8PTW - chains CT and CW of the 4 polymer chains in the assembly; structure by electron microscopy, 2.91 A resolution.

== Chain CT ==
Name: Pre-rRNA-processing protein IPI3
Source organism: Thermochaetoides thermophila DSM 1495
UniProt: G0S1T5 (G0S1T5_CHATD); residue numbers follow UniProt; this construct covers 1-437
Sequence (437 residues; each row starts with the number of its first residue):
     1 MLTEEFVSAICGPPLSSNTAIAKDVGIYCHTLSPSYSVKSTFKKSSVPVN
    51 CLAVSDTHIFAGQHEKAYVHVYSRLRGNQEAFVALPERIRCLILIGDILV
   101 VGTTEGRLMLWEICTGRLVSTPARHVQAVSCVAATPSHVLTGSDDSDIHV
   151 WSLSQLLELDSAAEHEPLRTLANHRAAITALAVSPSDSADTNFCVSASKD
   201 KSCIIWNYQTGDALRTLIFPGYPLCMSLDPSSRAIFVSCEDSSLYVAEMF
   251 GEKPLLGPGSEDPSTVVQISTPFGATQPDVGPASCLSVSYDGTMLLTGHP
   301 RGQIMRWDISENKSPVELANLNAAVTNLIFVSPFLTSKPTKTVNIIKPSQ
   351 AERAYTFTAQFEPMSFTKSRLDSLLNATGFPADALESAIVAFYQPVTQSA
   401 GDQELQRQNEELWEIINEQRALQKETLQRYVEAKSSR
Disordered / not traced: 394-437

== Chain CW ==
Name: Pre-rRNA-processing protein RIX1
Source organism: Thermochaetoides thermophila DSM 1495
UniProt: G0S5R0 (G0S5R0_CHATD); numbering as in UniProt (aligned over 1-781)
Sequence (781 residues; each row starts with the number of its first residue):
     1 MTAPPDLRVVCHRLASTPVDSLPRLCPLLINHVLRCGGPLSEPQDAKGKD
    51 RTSETAMLVHKFRTHITSLLTGKSPAGRFTAVCLIKAVIDVGGWESLRSA
   101 EPWIRGLIGVLQKPDPLSSKELSIVTLTKLYILLQDYQTLIREMATPTLP
   151 GYATACLQLIKPPASGRPLKVPLNFVDTVAWSLSKLVVLYSTTMRPFSGQ
   201 IKSALRPYIAPTSSDNVVVPQSLKENSRNLLILLTYTAPKNGSSDEWVKA
   251 IRATILDCHTTADQVFRAVRESWESTTGYHIQPVNATGEPSGGGDSVDEL
   301 PPWSGLQAGAERLTGLLEYLTAYFNNPTRAPVNVPLGELLDLTTRLTLVI
   351 PPSLGAEDSIETNPAIGRDEKAELWSALPDIHHAVLRLHCAIIRRLEANA
   401 IPLATDIIDQMVRVSTASKQLPSVRETAYILAKEILLLAGSTLPKLTVDI
   451 LIPLIQSSCHDILTAAGHAQPAQSQSSVPVTASKQQKSSSPALTNADAFL
   501 PGQSSSSTPKTSTASPVSQAASALLPTFFTHLPQKHLPPDIRGLLDRTAI
   551 LSHNQSAMLASCLHPYRDSRGRYYPSILPFLVRRFPRDESVEVLRSNLVK
   601 VGGSDASRGWDLSNGVTRDISYGREFAQEMISEEKGVVKEDETFAKEIEP
   651 VKSTAKPATSANAWGVEMELDVEHVNVAPIPETTNPFATVVGTTSQPSTL
   701 IQPACPSSPLKRKSDAEEFDEGSRPKRVDTGKAVSHPQMAVISSVPKPEE
   751 DKSDESSDSEGSVQIDMTLEDDEEDEEEEDE
Disordered / not traced: 1, 45-51, 470-511, 597-781

== Interface between chain CT and chain CW ==
Residue-residue contacts (29; chain CT residue first):
  Met1(CT) - Arg547(CW)
  Met1(CT) - Ile550(CW)  hydrophobic
  Pro185(CT) - Pro586(CW)  hydrophobic
  Pro185(CT) - Arg587(CW)  hydrogen bond (backbone-side chain)
  Pro185(CT) - Arg595(CW)
  Ser186(CT) - Glu592(CW)  hydrogen bond
  Ser186(CT) - Arg595(CW)
  Asp187(CT) - Arg587(CW)
  Ser188(CT) - Glu592(CW)  hydrogen bond
  Thr191(CT) - Glu592(CW)  hydrogen bond
  Thr191(CT) - Arg595(CW)
  Pro230(CT) - Pro579(CW)  hydrophobic
  Pro230(CT) - Val582(CW)
  Pro230(CT) - Arg583(CW)
  Ser231(CT) - Pro579(CW)
  Val288(CT) - Arg583(CW)
  Ser289(CT) - Arg583(CW)  hydrogen bond (backbone-side chain)
  Tyr290(CT) - Phe580(CW)  hydrophobic
  Tyr290(CT) - Arg583(CW)
  Asp291(CT) - Pro579(CW)
  Phe334(CT) - Leu551(CW)  hydrophobic
  Phe334(CT) - His553(CW)
  Phe334(CT) - Arg584(CW)
  Leu335(CT) - Arg584(CW)
  Thr336(CT) - Arg584(CW)
  Glu386(CT) - Val219(CW)
  Glu386(CT) - Pro220(CW)
  Glu386(CT) - Gln221(CW)  hydrogen bond (side chain-backbone)
  Ile389(CT) - Val218(CW)  hydrophobic
Also at the interface, not in a pair above, chain CT (18 interface residues in all): Pro136
Also at the interface, not in a pair above, chain CW (19 interface residues in all): His468, Leu578

== Overview ==
The interface between chain CT and chain CW involves 18 residues on one side and 19 on the other, with 6
hydrogen bonds. Polar contacts include Pro185(CT)-Arg587(CW), Ser186(CT)-Glu592(CW) and Ser188(CT)-Glu592(CW).
Chain CT is Pre-rRNA-processing protein IPI3 and chain CW is Pre-rRNA-processing protein RIX1, both from
Thermochaetoides thermophila DSM 1495; the structure, Chaetomium thermophilum Rix1-complex, was determined by
electron microscopy.
